6YTT - chains A and B of the 4 polymer chains in the assembly; structure by X-ray diffraction, 3.01 A resolution.

# Chain A
Molecule: CO dehydrogenase/acetyl-CoA synthase complex, beta subunit
From: Clostridium autoethanogenum DSM 10061
Notes: EC 2.3.1.169; engineered mutation(s): wild-type
Reference sequence: U5RWA4 (U5RWA4_9CLOT); residues 1-708 here = UniProt positions 1-708
Chain sequence (708 residues; row label = number of the first residue in the row):
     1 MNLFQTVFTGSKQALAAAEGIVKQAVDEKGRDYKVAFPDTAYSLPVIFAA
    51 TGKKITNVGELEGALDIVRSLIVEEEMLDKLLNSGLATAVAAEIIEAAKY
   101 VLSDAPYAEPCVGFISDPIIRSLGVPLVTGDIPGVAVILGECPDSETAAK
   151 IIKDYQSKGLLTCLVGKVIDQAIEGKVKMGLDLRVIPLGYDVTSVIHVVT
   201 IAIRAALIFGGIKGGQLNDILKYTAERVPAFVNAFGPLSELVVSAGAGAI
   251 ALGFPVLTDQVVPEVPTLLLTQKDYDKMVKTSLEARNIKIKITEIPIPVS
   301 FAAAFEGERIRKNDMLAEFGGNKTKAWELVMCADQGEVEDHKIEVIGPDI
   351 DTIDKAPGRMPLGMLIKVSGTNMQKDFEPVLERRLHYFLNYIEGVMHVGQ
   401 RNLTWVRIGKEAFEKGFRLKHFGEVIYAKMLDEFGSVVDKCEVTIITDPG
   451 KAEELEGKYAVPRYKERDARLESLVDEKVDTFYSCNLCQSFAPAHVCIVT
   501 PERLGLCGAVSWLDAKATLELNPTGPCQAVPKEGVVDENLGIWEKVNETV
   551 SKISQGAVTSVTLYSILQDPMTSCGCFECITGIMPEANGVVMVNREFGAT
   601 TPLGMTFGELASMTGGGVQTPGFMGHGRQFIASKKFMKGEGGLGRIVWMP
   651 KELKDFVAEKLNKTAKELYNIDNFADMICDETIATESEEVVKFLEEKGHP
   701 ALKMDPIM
Bound ions: Ni2+ site 1: Cys488, Cys574, Cys576 (together with 4Fe-4S cluster); Ni2+ site 2: Cys574, Gly575, Cys576
Residues lining bound ligands: 4Fe-4S cluster (SF4): Arg383, Tyr387, Cys485, Asn486, Leu487, Cys488, His495, Cys497, Leu506, Cys507, Val510, Cys574, Cys576

# Chain B
Molecule: Carbon-monoxide dehydrogenase (Acceptor)
From: Clostridium autoethanogenum DSM 10061
Notes: EC 1.2.99.2; engineered mutation(s): wild-type
Reference sequence: U5RTE2 (U5RTE2_9CLOT); residues 1-400 carry their UniProt numbers (400 of 631 residues fall inside the UniProt entry; the rest is not from it)
Chain sequence (631 residues; row label = number of the first residue in the row):
     1 MEEKAKSIDQATLQLLDKAKQDGVETVWDRKADMKVQCGFGSAGVCCRNC
    51 SMGPCRVSPVPGKGVERGICGATADVIVSRNFARMVAAGTAAHSDHGRSI
   101 ALSLYHTSKDGDIKVKDENKLKEVAKSFNVETEGRDIYDIAHDVAKEGLS
   151 NYGKQLGEVTLPPSLPEKRKELWRKLGVYPRAVDREIAAVMHSTHIGCNA
   201 DAEAMIKMSMRCSLTDGWMGSFMGTEFSDIMFGTPHSIDTEANLGVLEKN
   251 SVNVVLHGHEPLLSEMVVEAASDPELVELAKSVGADGINLCGMCCTGNEV
   301 SMRHGIKIAGNFMQQELAVVTGAVDGLIVDVQCIMPALAKLSKSYHTKFI
   351 TTSPKAHITDSIYMEFDEENPLDSAKKILKEAILNFKNRDQSKVMIPELK
   401 CKAILGYSVEEIINKLDKVVNTQIGPMQTVKPLADVLVSGVLRGAAAVVG
   451 CNNPKVVQDSAHIETIKGLIKNDVIVVVTGCAAQAAAKYGLLQKEAAEKY
   501 AGPGLATVCKLVDIPPVLHMGSCVDISRILDLVGRVANLLGVDMSDLPVA
   551 GVAPEWMSEKAVAIGTYVVTSGIDTWLGVAPPVTGGPEVVDILTNKMEDW
   601 VGAKFFIETDPHKAVEQIVNRMNEKRKKLGI
Disordered / not traced: 1-2
Bound ions: Na+ site 1 near Glu226 (its only coordinating residue here); fe(4)-ni(1)-S(4) cluster Fe near His259 (its only coordinating residue here); Na+ site 2: Ser342, Tyr345, Thr347
Residues lining bound ligands:
  - 4Fe-4S cluster (SF4), molecule 1: Cys38, Phe40, Gly41, Cys46, Arg48, Arg56
  - 4Fe-4S cluster (SF4), molecule 2: Cys47, Arg48, Asn49, Cys50, Met52, Gly53, Cys55, Gly68, Ile69, Cys70, Ala72, Ile77, Arg80, Ile196
  - fe(4)-ni(1)-S(4) cluster (XCC): His259, Cys294, Cys295, Phe312, Cys333, Gly450, Cys451, Gly480, Cys481, Cys523, Met557, Ser558, Lys560

# Chain A / chain B interface
Contacting residue pairs - 38 pairs, chain A then chain B:
  Asn2(A) with Ile631(B), hydrogen bond (side chain-backbone)
  Leu3(A) with Ser439(B)
  Phe4(A) with Ser439(B); Gly440(B); Val441(B)
  Glu76(A) with Arg443(B), salt bridge
  Met77(A) with Asp473(B); Pro503(B)
  Leu78(A) with Pro503(B); Gly504(B); Thr507(B)
  Asp79(A) with Pro503(B)
  Glu264(A) with Lys431(B), salt bridge; Asp435(B); Ser439(B)
  Val265(A) with Ser439(B); Val441(B), hydrophobic
  Pro266(A) with Val419(B), hydrophobic; Val436(B)
  Thr267(A) with Val419(B); Leu511(B)
  Leu270(A) with Ile424(B), hydrophobic
  Thr271(A) with Ile424(B)
  Gln272(A) with Gln423(B), hydrogen bond (side chain-backbone); Ile424(B)
  Lys277(A) with Gln423(B), hydrogen bond
  Lys280(A) with Gln423(B)
  Thr281(A) with Asn421(B), hydrogen bond (backbone-side chain); Gln423(B); Ile424(B)
  Glu284(A) with Asn421(B); Thr422(B), hydrogen bond (side chain-backbone)
  Ala285(A) with Asn421(B)
  Gln335(A) with Met427(B); Gln428(B)
  Thr371(A) with Asp417(B); Met427(B)
  Asp439(A) with Met427(B)
Interface residues without a listed pair, chain A (25 interface residues in all): Met1, Leu257, Pro263
Interface residues without a listed pair, chain B (28 interface residues in all): Asn414, Val420, Pro432, Val438, Lys471, Arg626, Gly630
The authors on this interface:
  - interface residues, chain B: Val420(B)

# Overview
25 residues of chain A and 28 residues of chain B are in contact, with 5 hydrogen bonds and 2 salt bridges.
Polar pairs include Glu76(A)-Arg443(B), Glu264(A)-Lys431(B) and Asn2(A)-Ile631(B). Chain A binds 4Fe-4S
cluster. Ligands of chain B: 4Fe-4S cluster and fe(4)-ni(1)-S(4) cluster. From the paper: the interface
residue Val420(B).
Here chain A is CO dehydrogenase/acetyl-CoA synthase complex, beta subunit and chain B is Carbon-monoxide
dehydrogenase (Acceptor), both from Clostridium autoethanogenum DSM 10061. Entry 6YTT
(CO-dehydrogenase/Acetyl-CoA synthase (CODH/ACS) from Clostridium autoethanogenum at 3.0-A resolution) was
determined by X-ray diffraction, deposited together with 6YU9 and 6YUA.
